PDB entry 8IDI | X-ray diffraction, 1.90 A resolution | chains A and D

== Chain A ==
Molecule: Vhh-T71
Source organism: Camelus dromedarius
Notes: antibody fragment or engineered binder
Chain sequence (137 residues; each row starts with the number of its first residue; numbering starts at 0):
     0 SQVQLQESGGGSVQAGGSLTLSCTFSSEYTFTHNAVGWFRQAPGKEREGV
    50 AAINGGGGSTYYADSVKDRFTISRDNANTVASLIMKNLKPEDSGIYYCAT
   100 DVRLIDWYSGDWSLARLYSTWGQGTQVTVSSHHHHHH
Disordered / not traced: 0-1, 131-136
Disulfide bonds: C22-C97

== Chain D ==
Molecule: Spike protein S1
Source organism: Middle East respiratory syndrome-related coronavirus
Reference sequence: R9UQ53 (R9UQ53_MERS); residue numbers follow UniProt; this construct covers 367-588
Chain sequence (229 residues; each row starts with the number of its first residue):
   367 EAKPSGSVVEQAEGVECDFSPLLSGTPPQVYNFKRLVFTNCNYNLTKLLS
   417 LFSVNDFTCSQISPAAIASNCYSSLILDYFSYPLSMKSDLSVSSAGPISQ
   467 FNYKQSFSNPTCLILATVPHNLTTITKPLKYSYINKCSRLLSDDRTEVPQ
   517 LVNANQYSPCVSIVPSTVWEDGDYYRKQLSPLEGGGWLVASGSTVAMTEQ
   567 LQMGFGITVQYGTDTNSVCPKLEHHHHHH
Disordered / not traced: 367-380, 589-595
Construct notes: expression tag (589-595)
Disulfide bonds: C383-C407, C425-C478, C437-C585, C503-C526
Glycans and other covalent adducts: glycan linked to N487

== Interface between chain A and chain D ==
Residue-residue contacts (36; chain A residue first):
  T31(A) - T490(D)
  H32(A) - S390(D)  hydrogen bond (backbone-side chain)
  H32(A) - G391(D)
  H32(A) - T490(D)
  H32(A) - T492(D)  hydrogen bond
  N33(A) - T490(D)
  N53(A) - N487(D)  hydrogen bond (side chain-backbone)
  N53(A) - T489(D)  hydrogen bond
  N53(A) - T490(D)
  G54(A) - T489(D)  hydrogen bond (backbone-side chain)
  G54(A) - T490(D)
  G55(A) - T489(D)
  G56(A) - T489(D)
  G57(A) - N487(D)  hydrogen bond (backbone-side chain)
  G57(A) - T489(D)  hydrogen bond (backbone-side chain)
  S58(A) - N487(D)  hydrogen bond (side chain-backbone)
  R102(A) - E382(D)  hydrogen bond (side chain-backbone)
  R102(A) - C383(D)
  R102(A) - D384(D)  salt bridge
  R102(A) - S386(D)
  L103(A) - S386(D)  hydrogen bond (backbone-side chain)
  L103(A) - L389(D)
  L103(A) - T490(D)
  I104(A) - D384(D)
  I104(A) - F385(D)  hydrophobic
  I104(A) - S386(D)  hydrogen bond (backbone-side chain)
  I104(A) - L389(D)  hydrophobic
  I104(A) - K413(D)
  I104(A) - L414(D)  hydrophobic
  D105(A) - K413(D)  salt bridge
  Y107(A) - L389(D)  hydrophobic
  Y107(A) - L417(D)  hydrophobic
  Y107(A) - N487(D)
  Y107(A) - L488(D)  hydrophobic
  Y107(A) - T490(D)  hydrogen bond
  S108(A) - K413(D)
Other interface residues (no listed pair), chain D (17 interface residues in all): H486

== Overview ==
15 residues of chain A and 17 residues of chain D are in contact, with 12 hydrogen bonds and 2 salt bridges.
Polar contacts include R102(A)-D384(D), D105(A)-K413(D) and H32(A)-S390(D).
Here chain A is Vhh-T71 (Camelus dromedarius) and chain D is Spike protein S1 (Middle East respiratory
syndrome-related coronavirus). Entry 8IDI (Crystal structure of nanobody VHH-T71 with MERS-CoV RBD) was
determined by X-ray diffraction.
